Entry 5DTF (X-ray diffraction, 1.90 A resolution); this record covers chains H and P of the 3 polymer chains in the assembly.

== Chain H ==
Protein: Fab Hpu98.61 Heavy Chain
Source organism: Oryctolagus cuniculus
Notes: antibody fragment or engineered binder
Sequence (230 residues; numbered -6 to 217 plus 6 insertion-coded residues; the number before each row is that of its first residue; a row labelled like 100A-100E holds insertion residues (100A, then the next letters in order); numbers below 1 keep their minus sign (Ala-6 is residue -6)):
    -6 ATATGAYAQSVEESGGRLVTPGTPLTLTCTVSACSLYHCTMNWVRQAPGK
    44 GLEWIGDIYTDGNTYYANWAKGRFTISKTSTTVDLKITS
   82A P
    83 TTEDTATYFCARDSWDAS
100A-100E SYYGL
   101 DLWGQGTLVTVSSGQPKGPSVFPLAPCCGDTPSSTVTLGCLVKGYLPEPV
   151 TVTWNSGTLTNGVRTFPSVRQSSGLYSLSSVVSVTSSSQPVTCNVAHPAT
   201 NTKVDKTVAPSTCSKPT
Not modelled in the structure: -6 to 4, 128-132, 211-217
Disulfide bonds: Cys22-Cys92, Cys27-Cys32
Reported in the primary citation:
  - binding site for Peptide: GLY-5CT-GLY-ALA (chain P): Thr33
  - conformationally variable residues: Thr33

== Chain P ==
Protein: Peptide: GLY-5CT-GLY-ALA
Sequence (4 residues; each row starts with the number of its first residue):
     3 GXGA
Modified positions: 5CT (Hypusine) at position 4

== How chain H and chain P interact ==
Residue-residue contacts (10):
  Thr33(H) with 5CT_4(P)
  Asn35(H) with 5CT_4(P)
  Asp50(H) with 5CT_4(P)
  Tyr52(H) with 5CT_4(P)
  Asp95(H) with 5CT_4(P)
  Trp97(H) with 5CT_4(P)
  Ala99(H) with Gly3(P); 5CT_4(P); Gly5(P), hydrogen bond (backbone-backbone); Ala6(P), hydrogen bond (backbone-backbone)
Other interface residues (no listed pair), chain H (9 interface residues in all): Trp47, Tyr100B

== In short ==
Chain H and chain P form an interface of 9 and 4 residues respectively; the contacts include 2 hydrogen bonds.
Main-chain hydrogen bonds include Ala99(H)-Gly5(P) and Ala99(H)-Ala6(P). The paper reports a binding site for
Peptide: GLY-5CT-GLY-ALA (chain P) at Thr33(H); conformational variability at Thr33(H).
Here chain H is Fab Hpu98.61 Heavy Chain (Oryctolagus cuniculus) and chain P is Peptide: GLY-5CT-GLY-ALA.
Entry 5DTF (context-independent anti-hypusine antibody FabHpu98.61 in complex with hypusine) was determined by
X-ray diffraction together with 5DRN, 5DSC and 5DUB from the same study.
